9K3L - chains B and G of the 6 polymer chains in the assembly; structure by electron microscopy, 3.01 A resolution.

Chain B:
Molecule: Guanine nucleotide-binding protein G(I)/G(S)/G(T) subunit beta-1, HiBiT
Source organism: Homo sapiens
Reference sequence: P62873 (GBB1_HUMAN); residue numbers follow UniProt; this construct covers 2-340
Amino-acid sequence (371 residues; each row starts with the number of its first residue; numbers below 1 keep their minus sign (Met-4 is residue -4)):
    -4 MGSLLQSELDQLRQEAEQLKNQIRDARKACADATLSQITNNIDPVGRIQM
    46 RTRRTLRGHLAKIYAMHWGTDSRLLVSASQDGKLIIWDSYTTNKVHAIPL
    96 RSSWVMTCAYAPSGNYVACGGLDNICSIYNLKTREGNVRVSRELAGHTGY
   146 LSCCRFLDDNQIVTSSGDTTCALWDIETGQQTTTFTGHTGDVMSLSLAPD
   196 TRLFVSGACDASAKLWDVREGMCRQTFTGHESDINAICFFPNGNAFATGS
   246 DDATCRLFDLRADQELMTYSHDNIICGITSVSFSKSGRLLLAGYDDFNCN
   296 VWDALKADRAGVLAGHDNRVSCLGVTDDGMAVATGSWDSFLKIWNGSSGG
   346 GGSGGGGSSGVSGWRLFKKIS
Unresolved in the structure: -4 to 2, 344-366
Construct notes: initiating methionine (-4); expression tag (-3 to 1); linker (341-355)
Curated features (UniProtKB/Swiss-Prot):
  - modified residue: Ser2 (N-acetylserine), His266 (Phosphohistidine)
  - natural variant: Leu30 (L30F: In MRD42; uncertain significance), Arg52 (R52G: In MRD42), Gly64 (G64V: In MRD42), Asp76 (D76E: In MRD42; D76G: In MRD42), Gly77 (G77S: In MRD42), Lys78 (K78R: In MRD42), Ile80 (I80N: In MRD42; I80T: In MRD42), His91 (H91R: In MRD42; uncertain significance), Ala92 (A92T: In MRD42), Pro94 (P94S: In MRD42), Leu95 (L95P: In MRD42), Arg96 (R96L: In MRD42), 5 further natural variant entries in UniProt

Chain G:
Molecule: Guanine nucleotide-binding protein G(I)/G(S)/G(O) subunit gamma-2
Source organism: Bos taurus
Reference sequence: P63212 (GBG2_BOVIN); residue numbers follow UniProt; this construct covers 1-71
Amino-acid sequence (71 residues; row label = number of the first residue in the row):
     1 MASNNTASIAQARKLVEQLKMEANIDRIKVSKAAADLMAYCEAHAKEDPL
    51 LTPVPASENPFREKKFFCAIL
Unresolved in the structure: 1-8, 62-71
Curated features (UniProtKB/Swiss-Prot):
  - modified residue: Ala2 (N-acetylalanine), Cys68 (Cysteine methyl ester)
  - lipidation: Cys68 (S-geranylgeranyl cysteine)

How chain B and chain G interact:
Pairs across the interface (67; chain B residue first):
  Leu7(B) - Ala12(G)  hydrophobic
  Ala24(B) - Lys29(G)  hydrogen bond (backbone-side chain)
  Cys25(B) - Ile28(G)
  Cys25(B) - Lys29(G)
  Cys25(B) - Val30(G)  hydrogen bond (backbone-backbone)
  Ala26(B) - Val30(G)  hydrophobic
  Asp27(B) - Lys29(G)
  Asp27(B) - Val30(G)  hydrogen bond (side chain-backbone)
  Asp27(B) - Ser31(G)  hydrogen bond
  Ala28(B) - Val30(G)
  Leu30(B) - Ala34(G)  hydrophobic
  Ile33(B) - Met38(G)  hydrophobic
  Ile37(B) - Met38(G)  hydrophobic
  Val40(B) - Leu51(G)  hydrophobic
  Ile43(B) - Leu50(G)
  Met45(B) - Leu50(G)  hydrophobic
  Arg48(B) - Phe61(G)
  Arg49(B) - Pro60(G)  hydrogen bond (side chain-backbone)
  Arg49(B) - Phe61(G)  hydrogen bond (side chain-backbone)
  Ser84(B) - Phe61(G)
  Tyr85(B) - Pro60(G)
  Tyr85(B) - Phe61(G)  hydrophobic
  Arg219(B) - Glu22(G)
  Arg219(B) - Ile25(G)
  Gln220(B) - Ile25(G)
  Phe235(B) - Leu37(G)  hydrophobic
  Phe235(B) - Tyr40(G)  hydrophobic
  Pro236(B) - Tyr40(G)
  Leu252(B) - Leu37(G)  hydrophobic
  Asp254(B) - Ala33(G)
  Arg256(B) - Arg27(G)
  Arg256(B) - Ile28(G)
  Arg256(B) - Asp36(G)  salt bridge
  Ala257(B) - Arg27(G)
  Ala257(B) - Val30(G)  hydrophobic
  Ala257(B) - Ala33(G)  hydrophobic
  Asp258(B) - Arg27(G)  salt bridge
  Gln259(B) - Val30(G)
  Leu261(B) - Val30(G)  hydrophobic
  Ser279(B) - Asp48(G)  hydrogen bond
  Lys280(B) - Tyr40(G)
  Lys280(B) - Glu47(G)
  Lys280(B) - Asp48(G)
  Ser281(B) - Tyr40(G)
  Ser281(B) - Cys41(G)  hydrogen bond (backbone-side chain)
  Ser281(B) - His44(G)
  Ser281(B) - Asp48(G)  hydrogen bond
  Ser281(B) - Leu51(G)
  Gly282(B) - Cys41(G)
  Arg283(B) - Leu51(G)
  Leu284(B) - Leu51(G)  hydrophobic
  Leu300(B) - Met38(G)  hydrophobic
  Leu300(B) - Cys41(G)  hydrophobic
  Asp323(B) - Pro49(G)
  Gly324(B) - Pro49(G)
  Gly324(B) - Leu50(G)
  Met325(B) - Pro49(G)  hydrophobic
  Met325(B) - Asn59(G)
  Met325(B) - Pro60(G)
  Ala326(B) - Phe61(G)  hydrophobic
  Val327(B) - Leu50(G)  hydrophobic
  Ile338(B) - Phe61(G)  hydrophobic
  Asn340(B) - Asn59(G)  hydrogen bond
  Asn340(B) - Phe61(G)
  Ser342(B) - Pro53(G)
  Ser343(B) - Pro53(G)
  Ser343(B) - Val54(G)
Other interface residues (no listed pair), chain B (51 interface residues in all): Leu14, Ala21, Arg22, Trp63, Asn237, Ala240, Val320, Gly341
Other interface residues (no listed pair), chain G (30 interface residues in all): Val16, Leu19, Ala45, Glu58

In short:
The interface between chain B and chain G involves 51 residues on one side and 30 on the other, with 10
hydrogen bonds and 2 salt bridges. Among the polar pairs are Arg256(B)-Asp36(G), Asp258(B)-Arg27(G) and
Ala24(B)-Lys29(G).
Here chain B is Guanine nucleotide-binding protein G(I)/G(S)/G(T) subunit beta-1, HiBiT (Homo sapiens) and
chain G is Guanine nucleotide-binding protein G(I)/G(S)/G(O) subunit gamma-2 (Bos taurus). Entry 9K3L (Cryo-EM
structure of the unliganded human melanocortin receptor 2 (MC2R)-Gs complex) was determined by electron
microscopy together with 9K3F, 9K3H, 9K3K and 9K3P from the same study.
